8E7S - chains k and m of the 44 polymer chains in the assembly; structure by electron microscopy, 3.20 A resolution.

== Chain k ==
Protein: Cytochrome c oxidase subunit 1
Source organism: Saccharomyces cerevisiae
Notes: EC 7.1.1.9
UniProt: P00401 (COX1_YEAST); residue numbers follow UniProt; this construct covers 1-534
Amino-acid sequence (534 residues; numbered 1 to 534; the number before each row is that of its first residue):
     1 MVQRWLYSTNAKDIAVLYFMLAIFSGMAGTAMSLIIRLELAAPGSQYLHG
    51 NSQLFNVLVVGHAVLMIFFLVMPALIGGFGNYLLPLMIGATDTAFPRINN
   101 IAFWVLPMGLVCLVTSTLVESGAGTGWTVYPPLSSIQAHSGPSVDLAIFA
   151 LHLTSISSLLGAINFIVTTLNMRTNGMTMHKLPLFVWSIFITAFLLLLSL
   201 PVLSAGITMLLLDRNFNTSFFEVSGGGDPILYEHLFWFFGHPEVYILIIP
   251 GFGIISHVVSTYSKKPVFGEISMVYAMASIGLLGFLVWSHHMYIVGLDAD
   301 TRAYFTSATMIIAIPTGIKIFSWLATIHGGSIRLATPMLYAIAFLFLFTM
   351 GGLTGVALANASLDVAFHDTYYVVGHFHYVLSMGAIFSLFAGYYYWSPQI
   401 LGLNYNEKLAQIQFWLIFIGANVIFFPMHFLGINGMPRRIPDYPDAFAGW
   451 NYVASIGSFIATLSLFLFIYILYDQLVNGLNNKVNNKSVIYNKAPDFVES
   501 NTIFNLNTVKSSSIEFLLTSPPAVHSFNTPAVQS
Ion coordination: heme a Fe site 1: His-62, His-378; Cu ion: His-241, His-290, His-291; heme a Fe site 2 near His-376 (its only coordinating residue here)
Small-molecule neighbours:
  - heme a (HEA), molecule 1: Gly-26, Thr-30, Arg-37, Phe-55, Val-59, His-62, Ala-63, Met-66, Ile-67, Leu-70, Trp-127, Tyr-371, Val-374, Phe-377, His-378, Leu-381, Ile-386, Leu-389, Phe-390, Ile-417, Ile-424, Phe-425, Met-428, Arg-438, Arg-439, Ala-461, Leu-465, Phe-468
  - heme a (HEA), molecule 2: Trp-127, Trp-237, Val-244, Tyr-245, Leu-247, Ile-248, His-290, His-291, Ala-313, Ile-314, Thr-316, Gly-317, Ile-320, Phe-348, Thr-349, Gly-352, Gly-355, Val-356, Leu-358, Ala-359, His-368, Asp-369, Val-373, His-376, Phe-377, Val-380, Leu-381, Arg-438
Swiss-Prot annotation at these positions:
  - binding site (Ca(2+)): Glu-39, Ala-42, Gly-44, Pro-441
  - binding site (Fe(II)-heme a): His-62, His-378
  - binding site (Cu cation): His-241, His-290, His-291
  - binding site (O2): Tyr-245
  - binding site (Mg(2+)): His-368, Asp-369
  - binding site (heme a3): His-376
  - cross-link: His-241 to Tyr-245 (1'-histidyl-3'-tyrosine (His-Tyr))

== Chain m ==
Protein: Cytochrome c oxidase subunit 8, mitochondrial
Source organism: Saccharomyces cerevisiae
UniProt: P04039 (COX8_YEAST); residues 1-78 here = UniProt positions 1-78
Amino-acid sequence (78 residues; numbered 1 to 78; the number before each row is that of its first residue):
     1 MLCQQMIRTTAKRSSNIMTRPIIMKRSVHFKDGVYENIPFKVKGRKTPYA
    51 LSHFGFFAIGFAVPFVACYVQLKKSGAF
Unresolved in the structure: 1-27, 75-78

== Interface between chain k and chain m ==
Pairs across the interface (53; chain k residue first):
  Arg-4(k) with Val-28(m); Lys-31(m)
  Trp-5(k) with Glu-36(m); Asn-37(m); Ile-38(m); Pro-39(m), hydrophobic
  Asn-10(k) with Val-28(m)
  Lys-12(k) with Asn-37(m)
  Asp-13(k) with Asn-37(m)
  Val-16(k) with Asn-37(m); Ile-38(m), hydrophobic
  Met-20(k) with Pro-39(m); Phe-56(m), hydrophobic
  Phe-24(k) with Ile-59(m); Gly-60(m)
  Met-27(k) with Gly-60(m); Phe-61(m), hydrophobic
  Ala-28(k) with Gly-60(m); Pro-64(m)
  Met-32(k) with Pro-64(m), hydrophobic
  Tyr-47(k) with Leu-72(m)
  Leu-48(k) with Leu-72(m), hydrophobic
  His-49(k) with Leu-72(m)
  Gly-50(k) with Leu-72(m)
  Asn-51(k) with Gln-71(m); Leu-72(m)
  Leu-54(k) with Ala-67(m); Gln-71(m)
  Tyr-82(k) with Asn-37(m)
  Val-114(k) with Val-63(m), hydrophobic
  Thr-117(k) with Ala-67(m); Gln-71(m), hydrogen bond (backbone-side chain)
  Leu-118(k) with Val-70(m); Gln-71(m), hydrogen bond (backbone-side chain)
  Val-119(k) with Gln-71(m), hydrogen bond (backbone-side chain)
  Glu-120(k) with Gln-71(m)
  Ile-400(k) with Asn-37(m)
  Leu-401(k) with Val-34(m); Asn-37(m)
  Leu-403(k) with Tyr-35(m)
  Phe-466(k) with Phe-61(m), hydrophobic
  Ile-469(k) with His-53(m); Phe-57(m), hydrophobic
  Tyr-473(k) with Pro-48(m); Tyr-49(m); His-53(m)
  Leu-476(k) with Tyr-35(m); Phe-40(m), hydrophobic
  Ser-520(k) with Gly-33(m), hydrogen bond (side chain-backbone)
  Pro-521(k) with Gly-33(m)
  Val-524(k) with Val-28(m), hydrophobic
  His-525(k) with Val-28(m); His-29(m), hydrogen bond
Also at the interface, not in a pair above, chain k (38 interface residues in all): Ala-31, Ile-35, Val-477, Ala-523
Also at the interface, not in a pair above, chain m (32 interface residues in all): Asp-32, Ala-50, Phe-65, Val-66, Cys-68, Lys-73, Lys-74

== Summary ==
38 residues of chain k face 32 of chain m across their interface, with 5 hydrogen bonds. Polar pairs include
Thr-117(k)/Gln-71(m), Leu-118(k)/Gln-71(m) and Val-119(k)/Gln-71(m). Chain k binds heme a.
Here chain k is Cytochrome c oxidase subunit 1 and chain m is Cytochrome c oxidase subunit 8, mitochondrial,
both from Saccharomyces cerevisiae. Entry 8E7S (III2IV2 respiratory supercomplex from Saccharomyces cerevisiae
with 4 bound UQ6) was determined by electron microscopy (same publication as 8EC0).
